Entry 1WS4 (X-ray diffraction, 1.90 A resolution); this record covers chains A and E of the 8 polymer chains in the assembly.

Chain A:
Molecule: Agglutinin alpha chain
Organism: Artocarpus integer
UniProt: P18670 (LECA_ARTIN); residue numbers follow UniProt; this construct covers 1-133
Amino-acid sequence (133 residues; each row starts with the number of its first residue):
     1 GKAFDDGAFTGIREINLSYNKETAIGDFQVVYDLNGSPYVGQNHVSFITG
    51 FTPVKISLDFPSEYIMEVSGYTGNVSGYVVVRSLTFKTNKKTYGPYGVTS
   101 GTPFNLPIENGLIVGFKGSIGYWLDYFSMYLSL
Construct notes: conflict Val-45 (Lys in P18670)
Ligand contacts: methyl alpha-D-glucopyranoside (GYP): Gly-1, Phe-47, Tyr-78, Val-80, Gly-121, Tyr-122, Trp-123, Asp-125
Curated features (UniProtKB/Swiss-Prot):
  - region: Val-68 to Asn-89 (IgA-binding)
  - glycosylation (N-linked (GlcNAc...) asparagine): Asn-43, Asn-74

Chain E:
Molecule: Agglutinin alpha chain
Organism: Artocarpus integer
UniProt: P18670 (LECA_ARTIN); residues 1-133 here = UniProt positions 1-133
Amino-acid sequence (133 residues; each row starts with the number of its first residue):
     1 GKAFDDGAFTGIREINLSYNKETAIGDFQVVYDLNGSPYVGQNHKSFITG
    51 FTPVKISLDFPSEYIMEVSGYTGNVSGYVVVRSLTFKTNKKTYGPYGVTS
   101 GTPFNLPIENGLIVGFKGSIGYWLDYFSMYLSL
Ligand contacts: methyl alpha-D-galactopyranoside (AMG): Gly-1, Phe-47, Tyr-78, Val-80, Gly-121, Tyr-122, Trp-123, Asp-125
Curated features (UniProtKB/Swiss-Prot):
  - region: Val-68 to Asn-89 (IgA-binding)
  - glycosylation (N-linked (GlcNAc...) asparagine): Asn-43, Asn-74

Chain A / chain E interface:
Pairs across the interface (11; chain A residue first):
  Asp-6(A) / Asn-35(E)
  Gly-7(A) / Asn-35(E)
  Ala-8(A) / Asn-35(E)
  Phe-9(A) / Asn-35(E)
  Leu-34(A) / Leu-34(E)  hydrophobic
  Leu-34(A) / Tyr-39(E)  hydrophobic
  Asn-35(A) / Asp-6(E)
  Asn-35(A) / Gly-7(E)
  Asn-35(A) / Ala-8(E)
  Asn-35(A) / Phe-9(E)
  Tyr-39(A) / Leu-34(E)  hydrophobic

Summary:
Chain A and chain E each contribute 7 residues to their interface. Bound to chain A: methyl
alpha-D-glucopyranoside. Bound to chain E: methyl alpha-D-galactopyranoside.
Chain A is Agglutinin alpha chain and chain E is Agglutinin alpha chain, both from Artocarpus integer; the
structure, Crystal structure of Jacalin- Me-alpha-Mannose complex: Promiscuity vs Specificity, was determined
by X-ray diffraction (same publication as 1WS5).
